Entry 8Y72 (electron microscopy, 2.65 A resolution); this record covers chains A and B of the 6 polymer chains in the assembly.

Chain A:
Name: Guanine nucleotide-binding protein G(i) subunit alpha-1
Organism: Homo sapiens
UniProtKB: P63096 (GNAI1_HUMAN); residues 1-354 here = UniProt positions 1-354
Chain sequence (354 residues; each row starts with the number of its first residue):
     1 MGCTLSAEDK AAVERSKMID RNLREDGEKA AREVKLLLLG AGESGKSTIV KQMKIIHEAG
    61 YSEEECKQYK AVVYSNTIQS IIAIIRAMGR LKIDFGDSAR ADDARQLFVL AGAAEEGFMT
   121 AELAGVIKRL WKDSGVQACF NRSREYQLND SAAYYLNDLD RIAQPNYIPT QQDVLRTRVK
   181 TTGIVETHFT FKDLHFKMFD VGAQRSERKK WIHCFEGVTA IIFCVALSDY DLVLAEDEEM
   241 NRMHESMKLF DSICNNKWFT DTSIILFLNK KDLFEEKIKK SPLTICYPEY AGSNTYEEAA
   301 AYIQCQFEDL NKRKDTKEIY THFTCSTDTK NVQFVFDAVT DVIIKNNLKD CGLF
Not modelled in the structure: 1-3, 56-181
Differences from the reference sequence: engineered mutation Ala203 (Gly in P63096), Ser326 (Ala in P63096)
Swiss-Prot annotation at these positions:
  - region: Lys35 to Thr48 (G1 motif), Asp173 to Thr181 (G2 motif), Phe196 to Gly202, Gln204, Arg205 (G3 motif), Ile265 to Asp272 (G4 motif), Thr324, Cys325, Thr327 to Thr329 (G5 motif)
  - binding site (GTP): Glu43 to Thr48, Ser151, Leu175 to Thr181, Asp200 to Gly202, Gln204, Asn269 to Asp272
  - binding site (Mg(2+)): Ser47, Thr181
  - modified residue: Arg178 (ADP-ribosylarginine), Gln204 (Deamidated glutamine), Cys351 (ADP-ribosylcysteine)
  - lipidation: Gly2 (N-myristoyl glycine), Cys3 (S-palmitoyl cysteine)

Chain B:
Name: Guanine nucleotide-binding protein G(I)/G(S)/G(T) subunit beta-1
Organism: Rattus norvegicus
UniProtKB: P54311 (GBB1_RAT); residue numbers follow UniProt; this construct covers 2-340
Chain sequence (353 residues; row label = number of the first residue in the row; numbers below 1 keep their minus sign (Met-12 is residue -12)):
   -12 MHHHHHHHHG SLLQSELDQL RQEAEQLKNQ IRDARKACAD ATLSQITNNI DPVGRIQMRT
    48 RRTLRGHLAK IYAMHWGTDS RLLVSASQDG KLIIWDSYTT NKVHAIPLRS SWVMTCAYAP
   108 SGNYVACGGL DNICSIYNLK TREGNVRVSR ELAGHTGYLS CCRFLDDNQI VTSSGDTTCA
   168 LWDIETGQQT TTFTGHTGDV MSLSLAPDTR LFVSGACDAS AKLWDVREGM CRQTFTGHES
   228 DINAICFFPN GNAFATGSDD ATCRLFDLRA DQELMTYSHD NIICGITSVS FSKSGRLLLA
   288 GYDDFNCNVW DALKADRAGV LAGHDNRVSC LGVTDDGMAV ATGSWDSFLK IWN
Not modelled in the structure: -12 to 4
Differences from the reference sequence: initiating methionine (-12); expression tag (-11 to 1)
Swiss-Prot annotation at these positions:
  - modified residue: Ser2 (N-acetylserine), His266 (Phosphohistidine)

Interface between chain A and chain B:
Residue-residue contacts (49):
  Val13(A) with Asn88(B)
  Arg15(A) with Val90(B), hydrogen bond (side chain-backbone); His91(B)
  Ser16(A) with Asn88(B); Lys89(B), hydrogen bond (side chain-backbone)
  Ile19(A) with Lys89(B); Ala92(B), hydrophobic
  Asp20(A) with Lys89(B), salt bridge
  Leu23(A) with Gly53(B); Leu55(B); Lys78(B); Lys89(B)
  Asp26(A) with Lys78(B), salt bridge
  Thr182(A) with Asp118(B)
  Gly183(A) with Leu117(B); Asn119(B)
  Ile184(A) with Trp99(B); Leu117(B), hydrogen bond (backbone-backbone)
  Glu186(A) with Trp99(B)
  Phe199(A) with Trp99(B), hydrophobic
  Gln204(A) with Leu117(B), hydrogen bond (side chain-backbone); Asn119(B), hydrogen bond; Tyr145(B), hydrogen bond (side chain-backbone)
  Ser206(A) with Tyr145(B); Gly162(B); Asp186(B)
  Glu207(A) with Asp186(B), hydrogen bond (backbone-side chain); Cys204(B), hydrogen bond
  Lys209(A) with Asp246(B), salt bridge
  Lys210(A) with Met101(B); Tyr145(B); Met188(B); Cys204(B); Asp228(B), salt bridge; Asn230(B), hydrogen bond; Asp246(B), salt bridge
  Trp211(A) with Leu117(B), hydrophobic; Tyr145(B)
  His213(A) with Lys57(B); Tyr59(B), hydrogen bond; Trp332(B)
  Cys214(A) with Tyr59(B), hydrogen bond; Gln75(B); Trp99(B); Met101(B), hydrophobic
  Phe215(A) with Trp99(B), hydrophobic
  Glu216(A) with Lys57(B), salt bridge
  Trp258(A) with Arg314(B); Trp332(B), hydrophobic
Other interface residues (no listed pair), chain A (27 interface residues in all): Ala12, Arg24, Gly27, Lys35
Other interface residues (no listed pair), chain B (29 interface residues in all): Arg52, Ile80, Gly144

In short:
27 residues of chain A face 29 of chain B across their interface; the contacts include 11 hydrogen bonds and 6
salt bridges. Polar contacts include Asp20(A)-Lys89(B), Asp26(A)-Lys78(B) and Lys209(A)-Asp246(B). UniProt
lists 22 GTP-binding residues and Mg2+-binding residues Ser47(A) and Thr181(A) on chain A.
Here chain A is Guanine nucleotide-binding protein G(i) subunit alpha-1 (Homo sapiens) and chain B is Guanine
nucleotide-binding protein G(I)/G(S)/G(T) subunit beta-1 (Rattus norvegicus). Entry 8Y72 (positive allosteric
modulator(BMS986122)-bound mu-opioid receptor-Gi complex) was determined by electron microscopy.
